Entry 8GIY (electron microscopy, 3.70 A resolution); this record covers chains D and I of the 8 polymer chains in the assembly.

Chain D:
Protein: DNA polymerase III subunit tau
From: Escherichia coli K-12
Notes: EC 2.7.7.7
Reference sequence: P06710 (DPO3X_ECOLI), isoform P06710-2; numbering as in UniProt (aligned over 1-430)
Sequence (431 residues; numbered 1 to 431; the number before each row is that of its first residue):
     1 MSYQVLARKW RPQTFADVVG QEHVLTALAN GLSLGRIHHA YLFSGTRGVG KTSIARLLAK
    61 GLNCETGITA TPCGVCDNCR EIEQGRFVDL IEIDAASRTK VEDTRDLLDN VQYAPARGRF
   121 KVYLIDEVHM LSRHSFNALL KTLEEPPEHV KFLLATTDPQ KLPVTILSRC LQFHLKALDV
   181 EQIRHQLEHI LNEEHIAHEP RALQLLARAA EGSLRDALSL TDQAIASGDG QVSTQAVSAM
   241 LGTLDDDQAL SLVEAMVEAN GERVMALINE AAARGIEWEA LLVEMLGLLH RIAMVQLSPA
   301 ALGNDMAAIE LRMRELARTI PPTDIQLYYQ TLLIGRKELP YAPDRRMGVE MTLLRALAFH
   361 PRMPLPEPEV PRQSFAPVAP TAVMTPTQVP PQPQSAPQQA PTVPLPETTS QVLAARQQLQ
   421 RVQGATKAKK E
Disordered / not traced: 1, 362-431
Sequence notes: expression tag (431)
Curated features (UniProtKB/Swiss-Prot):
  - binding site (ATP): Gly45 to Thr52
  - binding site (Zn(2+)): Cys64, Cys73, Cys76, Cys79
  - mutagenesis: Gly118 (G118D: In dnaX2016(Ts); present in both isoforms, unable to grow at 42 degrees Celsius)

Chain I:
Protein: Beta sliding clamp
From: Escherichia coli K-12
Reference sequence: P0A988 (DPO3B_ECOLI); residue numbers follow UniProt; this construct covers 1-366
Sequence (366 residues; each row starts with the number of its first residue):
     1 MKFTVEREHL LKPLQQVSGP LGGRPTLPIL GNLLLQVADG TLSLTGTDLE MEMVARVALV
    61 QPHEPGATTV PARKFFDICR GLPEGAEIAV QLEGERMLVR SGRSRFSLST LPAADFPNLD
   121 DWQSEVEFTL PQATMKRLIE ATQFSMAHQD VRYYLNGMLF ETEGEELRTV ATDGHRLAVC
   181 SMPIGQSLPS HSVIVPRKGV IELMRMLDGG DNPLRVQIGS NNIRAHVGDF IFTSKLVDGR
   241 FPDYRRVLPK NPDKHLEAGC DLLKQAFARA AILSNEKFRG VRLYVSENQL KITANNPEQE
   301 EAEEILDVTY SGAEMEIGFN VSYVLDVLNA LKCENVRMML TDSVSSVQIE DAASQSAAYV
   361 VMPMRL
Curated features (UniProtKB/Swiss-Prot):
  - binding site (DNA): Arg24, Arg73, Gln149, Tyr153, Tyr154
  - mutagenesis: Arg24 (R24A: Mild defect in DNA replication, impaired loading of clamp on DNA, polymerase speed is wild-type. More severe replication defect and very poor clamp loading; when associated with A-149), Gly66 (G66E: In dnaN159; a temperature- and UV-sensitive mutation, displays altered DNA polymerase usage, chronically induced SOS response; when associated with A-174), Ala133 (A133T: Reduction of synthesis of beta*, probably due to mutation of its promoter), Met135 (M135L: 3-fold reduction of synthesis of beta*, probably due to loss of its start codon), Met146 (M146L: No effect on synthesis of beta*), Gln149 (Q149A: Mild defect in DNA replication, impaired loading of clamp on DNA, polymerase speed is wild-type. More severe replication defect and very poor clamp loading; when associated with A-24), Tyr153 to Tyr154 (Very poor loading of clamp on DNA, polymerase speed is wild-type), Gly174 (G174A: In dnaN159; a temperature- and UV-sensitive mutation, displays altered DNA polymerase usage, chronically induced SOS response; when associated with A-66), Gln265 to Leu366 (In dnaN806; temperature sensitive), Ile272 to Leu273 (Monomeric in solution, binds very tightly to subunit delta (holA). The monomer binds tightly to linear and circular DNA. Cannot bind both Pol III and IV simultaneously)

Chain D / chain I interface:
Pairs across the interface (12; chain D residue first):
  Glu81(D) - Arg240(I)  salt bridge
  Arg86(D) - Arg240(I)  hydrogen bond (backbone-side chain)
  Asn110(D) - His175(I)  hydrogen bond
  Gln112(D) - Met364(I)  hydrogen bond
  Gln112(D) - Arg365(I)
  Tyr113(D) - His175(I)
  Tyr113(D) - Tyr323(I)
  Tyr113(D) - Met362(I)  hydrophobic
  Tyr113(D) - Pro363(I)
  Tyr113(D) - Met364(I)
  Ala114(D) - Met362(I)
  Arg117(D) - Arg246(I)
Other interface residues (no listed pair), chain D (11 interface residues in all): Phe87, Val88, Arg98, Asp109
Other interface residues (no listed pair), chain I (13 interface residues in all): Val151, Lys277, Phe278, Asn320, Val344
The authors on this interface:
  - interface residues, chain D: Asp109(D)

In short:
11 residues of chain D face 13 of chain I across their interface, with 3 hydrogen bonds and 1 salt bridge.
Among the polar pairs are Glu81(D)-Arg240(I), Arg86(D)-Arg240(I) and Asn110(D)-His175(I). The paper reports
the interface residue Asp109(D).
Chain D is DNA polymerase III subunit tau and chain I is Beta sliding clamp, both from Escherichia coli K-12;
the structure, E. coli clamp loader with closed clamp, was determined by electron microscopy (same publication
as 8GIZ, 8GJ0, 8GJ1, 8GJ2 and 8GJ3).
